PDB entry 8WFI | electron microscopy, 2.58 A resolution | chain A

# Chain A
Molecule: Isoform GlyT-1B of Sodium- and chloride-dependent glycine transporter 1
From: Homo sapiens
Reference sequence: P48067 (SC6A9_HUMAN), isoform P48067-3; numbering as in UniProt (aligned over 46-614)
Chain sequence (569 residues; row label = number of the first residue in the row):
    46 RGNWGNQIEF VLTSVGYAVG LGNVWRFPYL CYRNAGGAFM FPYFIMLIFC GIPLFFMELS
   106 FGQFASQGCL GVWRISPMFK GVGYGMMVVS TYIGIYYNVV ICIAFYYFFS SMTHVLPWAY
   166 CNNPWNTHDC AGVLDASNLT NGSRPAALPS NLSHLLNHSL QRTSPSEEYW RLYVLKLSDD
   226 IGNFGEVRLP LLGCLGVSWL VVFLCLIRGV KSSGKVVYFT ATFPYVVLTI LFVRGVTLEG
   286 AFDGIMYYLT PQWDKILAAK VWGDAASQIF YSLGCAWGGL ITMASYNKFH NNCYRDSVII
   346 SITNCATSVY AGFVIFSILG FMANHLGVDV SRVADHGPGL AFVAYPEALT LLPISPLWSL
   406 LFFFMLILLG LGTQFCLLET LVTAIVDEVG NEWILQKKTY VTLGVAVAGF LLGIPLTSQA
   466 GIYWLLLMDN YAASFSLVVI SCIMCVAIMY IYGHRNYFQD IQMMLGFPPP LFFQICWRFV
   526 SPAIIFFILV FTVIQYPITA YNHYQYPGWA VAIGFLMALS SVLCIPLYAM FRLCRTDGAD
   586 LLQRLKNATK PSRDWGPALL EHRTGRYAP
Not modelled in the structure: 180-206
Cystine bridges: Cys-166/Cys-175
Differences from the reference sequence: conflict Ala-80 (Gly in P48067), Ala-303 (Glu in P48067), Pro-542 (Gln in P48067), Ile-543 (Pro in P48067), Thr-544 (Ile in P48067), Ala-545 (Thr in P48067), Ala-584 (Asp in P48067), Asp-585 (Thr in P48067)
Metal / ion sites: Na+ site 1: Gly-61, Val-64, Leu-414, Thr-418; Na+ site 2: Ala-63, Asn-68, Ser-317, Asn-349 (together with glycine)
Residues lining bound ligands: glycine (GLY): Tyr-62, Ala-63, Gly-65, Leu-66, Gly-67, Asn-68, Tyr-142, Tyr-316, Ser-317, Gly-319, Trp-322, Thr-418
From the paper describing this entry:
  - contacts within the chain: Tyr-62/Trp-322, Arg-71/Asp-474 (salt bridge), Arg-71/Gln-313, Arg-71/Tyr-316 (cation-pi contact), Tyr-74/Asp-474 (hydrogen bond), Tyr-141/Asp-474 (hydrogen bond), Tyr-316/Trp-322 (pi stacking)
  - binding site for glycine: Tyr-62, Gly-65, Gly-67, Tyr-142, Ser-317, Gly-319, Trp-322, Thr-418
  - mutagenesis - Y142A: decreased binding to glycine
  - mutagenesis - G319S: unchanged binding to glycine
  - mutagenesis - G319S: decreased binding to sarcosine
  - specificity-determining residues: Val-145, Gly-319, Leu-422
  - Na+ coordination: Gly-61, Ala-63, Val-64, Asn-68, Asn-349, Leu-414, Thr-418
  - binding site for chloride ion: Asn-68, Tyr-88, Gln-313, Ser-353
  - specificity-determining residues: Trp-322 (proposed by the authors, not directly observed)
  - mutagenesis - Y62A, G65A, G67S, R71D/D474R, R71K (5%-7%), Y142A, Y316A, G319S, W322A, W322F, W322L, T418Q, D474E (5%-7%): decreased catalytic activity on glycine
  - mutagenesis - N68A, R71A, S317A, G319L, G319Q, N349A, T418A, D474A: abolished catalytic activity on glycine
  - mutagenesis - W49Q: abolished catalytic activity

# Summary
Bound to chain A: glycine. Gly-61, Val-64, Leu-414 and Thr-418 coordinate Na+ site 1. Ala-63, Asn-68, Ser-317
and Asn-349 form the Na+ site 2. From the paper: a binding site for glycine at Tyr-62, Gly-65 and Gly-67 among
others; Y62A, G65A and G67S, among others, reduce catalytic activity on glycine; 22 substitutions were tested
in all.
Chain A is Isoform GlyT-1B of Sodium- and chloride-dependent glycine transporter 1 (Homo sapiens); the
structure, human glycine transporter 1 in complex with glycine in occluded conformation, was determined by
electron microscopy, deposited together with 8WFJ, 8WFK and 8WFL.
